Entry 4HKS (X-ray diffraction, 3.35 A resolution); this record covers chains A and B.

== Chain A (and B) ==
Name: Calcium release-activated calcium channel protein 1
Source organism: Drosophila melanogaster
Notes: chain B of this document is another copy of the same molecule, construct and numbering; everything in this record applies to it too
UniProtKB: Q9U6B8 (CRCM1_DROME); numbering as in UniProt (aligned over 133-341)
Chain sequence (214 residues; numbered 133 to 346; the number before each row is that of its first residue):
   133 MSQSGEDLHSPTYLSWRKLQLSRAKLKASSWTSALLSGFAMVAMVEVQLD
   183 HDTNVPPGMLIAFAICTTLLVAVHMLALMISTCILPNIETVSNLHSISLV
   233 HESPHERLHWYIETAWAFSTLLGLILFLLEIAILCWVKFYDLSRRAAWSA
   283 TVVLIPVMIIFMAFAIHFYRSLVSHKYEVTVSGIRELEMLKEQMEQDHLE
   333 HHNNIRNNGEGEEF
Not modelled in the structure: 133-143, 181-190, 220-235, 335-346 (chain B: 133-143, 181-190, 220-235, 330-346)
Differences from the reference sequence: engineered mutation Trp163 (Lys in Q9U6B8), Ser224 (Cys in Q9U6B8), Arg276 (Pro in Q9U6B8), Arg277 (Pro in Q9U6B8), Thr283 (Cys in Q9U6B8); expression tag (342-346)
Ion coordination: Zn2+ near His330 (its only coordinating residue here)
UniProt features mapped onto this chain:
  - site: Glu178 (Confers selective permeability to Ca(2+) ions)
  - mutagenesis: Val174 (V174A: Constitutively permeable to Ca(2+) ions in the absence of Stim), Glu178 (E178Q: Impairs store-operated Ca(2+) influx), Glu221 (E221Q: Does not affect store-operated Ca(2+) influx), Glu245 (E245Q: Decreases store-operated Ca(2+) influx), Glu262 (E262Q: Impairs store-operated Ca(2+) influx)
Reported in the primary citation:
  - self-association interface (contacts with another copy of this molecule): Trp163

== Chain A / chain B interface ==
Residue-residue contacts (65):
  Trp148(A) with Trp148(B)
  Leu151(A) with Arg149(B)
  Arg155(A) with Arg155(B); Ala156(B)
  Leu158(A) with Ala156(B); Ala160(B), hydrophobic
  Lys159(A) with Lys159(B); Trp163(B)
  Ser162(A) with Ala160(B); Thr164(B)
  Trp163(A) with Trp163(B), hydrophobic
  Ala166(A) with Thr164(B); Leu168(B), hydrophobic
  Leu167(A) with Leu167(B), hydrophobic
  Ser169(A) with Phe259(B)
  Gly170(A) with Phe171(B)
  Phe171(A) with Phe171(B), hydrophobic
  Met173(A) with Ala175(B), hydrophobic; Glu262(B); Ile263(B), hydrophobic
  Val174(A) with Phe171(B), hydrophobic
  Met176(A) with Ile263(B), hydrophobic; Cys267(B), hydrophobic
  Val177(A) with Glu178(B); Val179(B), hydrophobic; Leu266(B), hydrophobic
  Glu178(A) with Glu178(B)
  Leu192(A) with Phe271(B); Ala278(B)
  Ile193(A) with Ala278(B), hydrophobic
  Phe195(A) with Phe271(B), hydrophobic
  Ala196(A) with Cys267(B), hydrophobic; Phe271(B), hydrophobic; Ala278(B); Ala282(B), hydrophobic
  Ile197(A) with Ser281(B)
  Thr199(A) with Ile263(B)
  Thr200(A) with Leu260(B); Cys267(B), hydrogen bond; Ala282(B); Leu286(B)
  Leu201(A) with Val285(B), hydrophobic
  Val203(A) with Phe259(B), hydrophobic; Ile263(B), hydrophobic
  Ala204(A) with Leu260(B), hydrophobic; Leu286(B), hydrophobic
  Met207(A) with Leu168(B), hydrophobic; Leu256(B), hydrophobic; Phe259(B), hydrophobic; Phe293(B), hydrophobic
  Leu208(A) with Phe293(B)
  Leu210(A) with Leu256(B), hydrophobic
  Met211(A) with Leu253(B), hydrophobic; Leu256(B), hydrophobic; Phe296(B), hydrophobic
  Thr214(A) with Thr252(B)
  Thr312(A) with Leu319(B)
  Gly315(A) with Leu319(B)
  Ile316(A) with Leu319(B), hydrophobic; Glu320(B)
  Leu319(A) with Thr312(B); Gly315(B); Ile316(B)
  Glu320(A) with Ile316(B)
  Met326(A) with Thr312(B)
Other interface residues (no listed pair), chain A (43 interface residues in all): Gln152, Leu217, Pro218, Val313, Lys323
Other interface residues (no listed pair), chain B (47 interface residues in all): Gln152, Leu153, Ala172, Val174, Glu245, Ala249, Val289, Phe300, Tyr309, Leu322, Lys323

== Overview ==
The interface between chain A and chain B involves 43 residues on one side and 47 on the other; the contacts
include 1 hydrogen bond. The hydrogen-bonded pair is Thr200(A)-Cys267(B). From UniProt: 5 mutagenesis sites on
chain A. The paper reports a self-association interface involving Trp163(A).
Chain A and chain B are both Calcium release-activated calcium channel protein 1 (Drosophila melanogaster);
the structure, Calcium release-activated calcium (CRAC) channel ORAI, K163W mutant, was determined by X-ray
diffraction, deposited together with 4HKR.
